PDB entry 8Y3F | electron microscopy, 4.54 A resolution (low resolution: residue-level contacts below are approximate; hydrogen-bond / salt-bridge calls are withheld) | chains C and J of the 16 polymer chains in the assembly

Chain C:
Name: Histone H2A type 1-B/E
From: Homo sapiens
Reference sequence: P04908 (H2A1B_HUMAN); residues 0-129 here correspond to UniProt positions 1-130 (UniProt number = residue number + 1)
Amino-acid sequence (133 residues; row label = number of the first residue in the row; numbers below 1 keep their minus sign (Gly-3 is residue -3)):
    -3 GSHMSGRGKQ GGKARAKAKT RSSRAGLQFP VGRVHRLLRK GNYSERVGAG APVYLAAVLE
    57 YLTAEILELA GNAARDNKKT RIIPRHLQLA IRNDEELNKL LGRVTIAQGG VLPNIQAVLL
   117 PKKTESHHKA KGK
Unresolved in the structure: -3 to 15, 118-129
Differences from the reference sequence: expression tag (-3 to -1)
UniProt features mapped onto this chain:
  - modified residue: Ser1 (N-acetylserine), Arg3 (Citrulline), Lys5 (N6-(2-hydroxyisobutyryl)lysine), Lys9 (N6-(2-hydroxyisobutyryl)lysine), Lys13 (N6-(beta-hydroxybutyryl)lysine), Lys36 (N6-(2-hydroxyisobutyryl)lysine), Lys74 (N6-(2-hydroxyisobutyryl)lysine), Lys75 (N6-(2-hydroxyisobutyryl)lysine), Lys95 (N6-(2-hydroxyisobutyryl)lysine), Gln104 (N5-methylglutamine), Lys118 (N6-(2-hydroxyisobutyryl)lysine), Lys119 (N6-crotonyllysine), Thr120 (Phosphothreonine), Lys125 (N6-crotonyllysine)
  - cross-link (Glycyl lysine isopeptide (Lys-Gly)): Lys13 (interchain with G-Cter in ubiquitin), Lys15 (interchain with G-Cter in ubiquitin), Lys119 (interchain with G-Cter in ubiquitin)

Chain J:
Molecule: 250-nt DNA strand
Sequence (250 nucleotides; row label = number of the first residue in the row):
     1 ATCGAGAATC CCGGTGCCGA GGCCGCTCAA TTGGTCGTAG ACAGCTCTAG CACCGCTTAA
    61 ACGCACGTAC GCGCTGTCCC CCGCGTTTTA ACCGCCAAGG GGATTACTCC CTAGTCTCCA
   121 GGCTCGAGCT CAATTGGTCG TAGACAGCTC TAGCACCGCT TAAACGCACG TACGCGCTGT
   181 CCCCCGCGTT TTAACCGCCA AGGGGATTAC TCCCTAGTCT CCAGGCACGT GTCAGATATA
   241 TACATCCGAT

How chain C and chain J interact:
Pairs across the interface (12; chain C residue first):
  Arg29(C) - DG225(J)
  Arg42(C) - DC214(J)
  Arg42(C) - DT215(J)
  Val43(C) - DC214(J)
  Val43(C) - DT215(J)
  Gly44(C) - DC214(J)
  Ala45(C) - DC214(J)
  Lys75(C) - DA234(J)
  Thr76(C) - DC233(J)
  Thr76(C) - DA234(J)
  Arg77(C) - DC233(J)
  Arg77(C) - DA234(J)
Also at the interface, not in a pair above, chain C (10 interface residues in all): His31, Glu41
Also at the interface, not in a pair above, chain J (7 interface residues in all): DC213, DG235

Summary:
Chain C and chain J form an interface of 10 and 7 residues respectively.
Here chain C is Histone H2A type 1-B/E (Homo sapiens) and chain J is a 250-nt DNA strand. Entry 8Y3F (Cryo-EM
structure of the overlapping di-nucleosome (intermediate form1)) was determined by electron microscopy,
deposited together with 8Y3C, 8Y3D and 8Y3E.
